5FHF - chain A; structure by X-ray diffraction, 2.15 A resolution.

Chain A:
Protein: Uncharacterized protein
Source organism: Bacteroides sp. 2_1_16
Reference sequence: D1JM21 (D1JM21_9BACE); numbering as in UniProt (aligned over 1-433)
Amino-acid sequence (433 residues; each row starts with the number of its first residue):
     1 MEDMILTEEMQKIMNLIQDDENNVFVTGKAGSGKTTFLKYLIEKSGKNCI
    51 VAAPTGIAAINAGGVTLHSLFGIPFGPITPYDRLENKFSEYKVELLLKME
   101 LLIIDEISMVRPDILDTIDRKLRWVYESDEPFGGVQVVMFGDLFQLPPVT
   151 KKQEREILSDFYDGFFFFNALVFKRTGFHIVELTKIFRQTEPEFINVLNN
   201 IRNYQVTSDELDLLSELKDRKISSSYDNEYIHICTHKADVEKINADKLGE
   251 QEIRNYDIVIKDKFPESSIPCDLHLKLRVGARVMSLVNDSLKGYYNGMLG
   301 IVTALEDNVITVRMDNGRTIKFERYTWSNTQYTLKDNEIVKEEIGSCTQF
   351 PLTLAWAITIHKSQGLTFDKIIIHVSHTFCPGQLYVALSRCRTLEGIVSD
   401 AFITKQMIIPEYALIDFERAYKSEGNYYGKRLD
Not modelled in the structure: 1-2, 433
Small-molecule neighbours:
  - ADP (adenosine-5'-diphosphate): D3, M4, I5, M10, K29, A30, G31, S32, G33, K34, T35, T36, F187, R188, G365
  - tetrafluoroaluminate (ALF): K34, T35, D105, G365
What the authors report for this chain:
  - mutagenesis - T66A, K92A, I118E, I118P, V149A, N296A, T359A: decreased binding to ssDNA
  - mutagenesis - H68A, F379A: unchanged binding to ssDNA
  - mutagenesis - I118E, I118P: decreased catalytic activity on dsDNA
  - mutagenesis - R123A: unchanged catalytic activity
  - mutagenesis - G249P, A355P: decreased catalytic activity
  - mutagenesis - K87A, Y91A: unchanged catalytic activity (unwinding activity)
  - mutagenesis - F75A, R83A, E85A, F88A: decreased catalytic activity (unwinding activity)
  - mutagenesis - T66A, T359A: abolished catalytic activity on duplex
  - mutagenesis - H68A, K92A (30%-40%), V149A (30%-40%), N296A, F379A: decreased catalytic activity on duplex
  - mutagenesis - I118E, I118P: decreased catalytic activity on G4

In short:
Chain A binds ADP and tetrafluoroaluminate. From the paper: T66A, K92A and I118E, among others, reduce binding
to ssDNA; H68A, K92A and V149A, among others, reduce catalytic activity on duplex; 18 substitutions were
tested in all.
Chain A is Uncharacterized protein (Bacteroides sp. 2_1_16); the structure, Crystal structure of Bacteroides
sp Pif1 in complex with ADP-AlF4, was determined by X-ray diffraction (same publication as 5FHD, 5FHE, 5FHG
and 5FHH).
